7VS5 - chains be and hg of the 369 polymer chains in the assembly; structure by electron microscopy, 3.40 A resolution.

# Chain be
Molecule: Major capsid protein
From: Enterobacteria phage T4
UniProtKB: P04535 (CAPSH_BPT4); numbering as in UniProt (aligned over 1-521)
Amino-acid sequence (521 residues; each row starts with the number of its first residue):
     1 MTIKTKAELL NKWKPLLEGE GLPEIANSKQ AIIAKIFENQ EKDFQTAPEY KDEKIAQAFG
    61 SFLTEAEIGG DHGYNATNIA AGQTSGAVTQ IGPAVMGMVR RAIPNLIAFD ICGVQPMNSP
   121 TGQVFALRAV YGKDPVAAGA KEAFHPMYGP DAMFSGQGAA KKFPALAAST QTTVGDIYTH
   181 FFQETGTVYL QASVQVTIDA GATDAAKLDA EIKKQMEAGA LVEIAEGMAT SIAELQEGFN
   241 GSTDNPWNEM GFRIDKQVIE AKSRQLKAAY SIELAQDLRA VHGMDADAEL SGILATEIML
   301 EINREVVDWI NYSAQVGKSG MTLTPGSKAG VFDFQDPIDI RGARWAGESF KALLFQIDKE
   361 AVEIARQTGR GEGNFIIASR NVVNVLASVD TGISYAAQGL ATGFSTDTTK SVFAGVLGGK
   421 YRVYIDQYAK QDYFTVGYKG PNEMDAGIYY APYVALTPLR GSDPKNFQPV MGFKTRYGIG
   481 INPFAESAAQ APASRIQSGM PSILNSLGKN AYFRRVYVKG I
Disordered / not traced: 1-65
Curated features (UniProtKB/Swiss-Prot):
  - site: Glu65, Ala66 (Cleavage)

# Chain hg
Molecule: Capsid vertex protein
From: Enterobacteria phage T4
UniProtKB: P19896 (CAPSP_BPT4); residues 1-427 here = UniProt positions 1-427
Amino-acid sequence (427 residues; row label = number of the first residue in the row):
     1 MAKINELLRE STTTNSNSIG RPNLVALTRA TTKLIYSDIV ATQRTNQPVA AFYGIKYLNP
    61 DNEFTFKTGA TYAGEAGYVD REQITELTEE SKLTLNKGDL FKYNNIVYKV LEDTPFATIE
   121 ESDLELALQI AIVLLKVRLF SDAASTSKFE SSDSEIADAR FQINKWQTAV KSRKLKTGIT
   181 VELAQDLEAN GFDAPNFLED LLATEMADEI NKDILQSLIT VSKRYKVTGI TDSGFIDLSY
   241 ASAPEAGRSL YRMVCEMVSH IQKESTYTAT FCVASARAAA ILAASGWLKH KPEDDKYLSQ
   301 NAYGFLANGL PLYCDTNSPL DYVIVGVVEN IGEKEIVGSI FYAPYTEGLD LDDPEHVGAF
   361 KVVVDPESLQ PSIGLLVRYA LSANPYTVAK DEKEARIIDG GDMDKMAGRS DLSVLLGVKL
   421 PKIIIDE
Disordered / not traced: 1-10, 426-427
Curated features (UniProtKB/Swiss-Prot):
  - site: Glu10, Ser11 (Cleavage)

# How chain be and chain hg interact
Residue-residue contacts (56; chain be residue first):
  Glu67(be) - Arg160(hg)  salt bridge
  Glu67(be) - Phe161(hg)  hydrogen bond (side chain-backbone)
  Ala81(be) - Lys165(hg)  hydrogen bond (backbone-side chain)
  Ala81(be) - Ile397(hg)
  Gln83(be) - Arg396(hg)
  Gln83(be) - Ile397(hg)
  Thr84(be) - Arg396(hg)  hydrogen bond (backbone-side chain)
  Gly86(be) - Arg396(hg)  hydrogen bond (backbone-side chain)
  Ala87(be) - Phe161(hg)
  Ala87(be) - Gln162(hg)
  Ala87(be) - Ile163(hg)  hydrogen bond (backbone-backbone)
  Ala87(be) - Arg396(hg)  hydrogen bond (backbone-side chain)
  Val88(be) - Phe161(hg)  hydrophobic
  Val88(be) - Ile163(hg)
  Val88(be) - Arg396(hg)
  Thr89(be) - Tyr53(hg)  hydrogen bond (backbone-side chain)
  Thr89(be) - Ile163(hg)  hydrogen bond (backbone-backbone)
  Thr89(be) - Asn164(hg)
  Thr89(be) - Lys165(hg)
  Thr89(be) - Arg396(hg)  hydrogen bond (side chain-backbone)
  Thr89(be) - Ile397(hg)
  Gln90(be) - Tyr53(hg)
  Gln90(be) - Lys165(hg)  hydrogen bond (backbone-side chain)
  Ile91(be) - Tyr53(hg)  hydrogen bond (backbone-side chain)
  Ile91(be) - Lys165(hg)
  Ile272(be) - Leu376(hg)  hydrophobic
  Glu273(be) - Lys174(hg)  salt bridge
  Glu273(be) - Leu376(hg)
  Glu273(be) - Arg378(hg)  hydrogen bond (backbone-side chain)
  Gln276(be) - Tyr345(hg)  hydrogen bond (backbone-side chain)
  Gln276(be) - Thr346(hg)  hydrogen bond (side chain-backbone)
  Gln276(be) - Glu347(hg)  hydrogen bond (side chain-backbone)
  Gln276(be) - Gly348(hg)
  Gln276(be) - Leu349(hg)
  Gln276(be) - Arg378(hg)  hydrogen bond
  Asp277(be) - Pro48(hg)
  Asp277(be) - Tyr345(hg)  hydrogen bond
  Asp277(be) - Arg378(hg)  salt bridge
  Arg279(be) - Gly348(hg)  hydrogen bond (side chain-backbone)
  Ala280(be) - Asn46(hg)
  Ala280(be) - Gln47(hg)  hydrogen bond (backbone-side chain)
  Ala280(be) - Tyr345(hg)
  Ala280(be) - Glu347(hg)
  Val281(be) - Gln47(hg)
  Val281(be) - Pro48(hg)
  Ser462(be) - Val363(hg)
  Pro464(be) - Val363(hg)
  Pro464(be) - Asp365(hg)
  Pro464(be) - Pro366(hg)
  Asn466(be) - Lys174(hg)
  Phe467(be) - Lys176(hg)
  Phe467(be) - Lys361(hg)
  Phe467(be) - Val363(hg)  hydrophobic
  Phe467(be) - Ile373(hg)
  Phe467(be) - Gly374(hg)
  Gln468(be) - Lys174(hg)
Other interface residues (no listed pair), chain be (25 interface residues in all): Gly82, Ser85, Asp463
Other interface residues (no listed pair), chain hg (28 interface residues in all): Ser372

# Summary
25 residues of chain be face 28 of chain hg across their interface; the contacts include 19 hydrogen bonds and
3 salt bridges. Among the polar pairs are Glu67(be)-Arg160(hg), Glu273(be)-Lys174(hg) and
Asp277(be)-Arg378(hg).
Chain be is Major capsid protein and chain hg is Capsid vertex protein, both from Enterobacteria phage T4; the
structure, The expanded head structure of phage T4, was determined by electron microscopy, deposited together
with 7VRT.
